Entry 4D4D (X-ray diffraction, 1.40 A resolution); this record covers chain A.

# Chain A
Protein: Alpha-1,6-mannanase
Source organism: Bacillus circulans
Notes: EC 3.2.1.101
UniProtKB: Q9Z4P9 (Q9Z4P9_BACCI); residues 35-375 here = UniProt positions 35-375
Amino-acid sequence (362 residues; each row starts with the number of its first residue):
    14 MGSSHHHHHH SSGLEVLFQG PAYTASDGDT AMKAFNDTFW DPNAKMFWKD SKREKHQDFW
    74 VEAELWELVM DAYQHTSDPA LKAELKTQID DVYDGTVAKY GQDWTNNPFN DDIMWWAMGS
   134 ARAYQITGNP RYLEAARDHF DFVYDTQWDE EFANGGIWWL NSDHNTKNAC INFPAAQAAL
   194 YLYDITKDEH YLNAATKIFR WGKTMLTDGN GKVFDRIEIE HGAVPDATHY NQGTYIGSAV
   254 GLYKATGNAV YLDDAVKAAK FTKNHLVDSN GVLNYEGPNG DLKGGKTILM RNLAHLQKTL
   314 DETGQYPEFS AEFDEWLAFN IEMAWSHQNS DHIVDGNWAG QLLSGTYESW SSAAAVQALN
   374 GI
Disordered / not traced: 14-38, 355-357, 375
Sequence notes: expression tag (14-34); engineered mutation Gln341 (Arg in Q9Z4P9)
Residues lining bound ligands: 5-hydroxymethyl-3,4-dihydroxypiperidine / alpha-D-mannopyranose: Trp73, Phe122, Asp124, Asp125, Trp128, Trp172, Asn181, Cys183, Asp228, Arg229, Tyr243, Asn244, Asn292, Asp294, Leu295

# In short
Chain A binds 5-hydroxymethyl-3,4-dihydroxypiperidine / alpha-D-mannopyranose.
Chain A is Alpha-1,6-mannanase (Bacillus circulans); the structure, The catalytic domain, BcGH76, of Bacillus
circulans Aman6 in complex with 1,6-ManIFG, was determined by X-ray diffraction together with 4D4A, 4D4C and
5AGD from the same study.
